PDB entry 4QXR | X-ray diffraction, 2.37 A resolution | chains A and B

== Chain A (and B) ==
Protein: Stimulator of interferon genes protein
Source organism: Homo sapiens
Notes: fragment: c-terminal domain; chain B of this document is another copy of the same molecule, construct and numbering; everything in this record applies to it too
UniProtKB: Q86WV6 (STING_HUMAN); residues 155-341 here = UniProt positions 155-341
Sequence (188 residues; each row starts with the number of its first residue):
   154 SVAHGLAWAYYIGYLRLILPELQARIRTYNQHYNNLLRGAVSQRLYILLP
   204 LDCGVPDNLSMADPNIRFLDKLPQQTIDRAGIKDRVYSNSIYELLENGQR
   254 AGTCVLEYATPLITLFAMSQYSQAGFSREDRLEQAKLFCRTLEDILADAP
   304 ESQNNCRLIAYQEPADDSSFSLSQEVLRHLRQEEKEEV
Unresolved in the structure: 336-341
Differences from the reference sequence: expression tag (154); engineered mutation Ala162 (Ser in Q86WV6), Ile230 (Gly in Q86WV6), Arg232 (His in Q86WV6), Ile266 (Gln in Q86WV6)
Ligand contacts:
  - DMXAA (1YE; (5,6-dimethyl-9-oxo-9H-xanthen-4-yl)acetic acid), molecule 1: Ala162, Tyr163, Gly166, Tyr167, Tyr240, Thr263, Pro264, Ile266, Thr267
  - DMXAA (1YE), molecule 2: Ala162, Ile165, Gly166, Leu170, Ala233, Ile235, Arg238
Curated features (UniProtKB/Swiss-Prot):
  - region: Glu340, Val341 (C-terminal tail (CTT))
  - binding site (2',3'-cGAMP): Tyr167, Arg238, Thr263
  - binding site (2',3'-cUAMP): Tyr167, Arg238, Thr263
  - binding site (3',3'-c-di-GMP): Tyr167, Arg238 to Ser241, Thr263
  - modified residue: Thr229 (Phosphothreonine), Ser241 (Phosphoserine)
  - cross-link (Glycyl lysine isopeptide (Lys-Gly)): Lys236 (interchain with G-Cter in ubiquitin), Lys338 (interchain with G-Cter in SUMO)
  - natural variant: Val155 (V155M: In SAVI), Arg232 (H232R: Activated by both 2'-3' linked cGAMP and 3'-3' linked cGAMP; this construct carries the variant), Arg284 (R284S: Found in a 9-month-old patient who died following a fever and severe neck abscess without indication of any severe bacterial infection)
  - mutagenesis: Gly158 (G158A: Constitutively active mutant that promotes the production of type I interferon in absence of cGAMP ligand; G158E: Abolished homodimerization and activation ...), Gly166 (G166S: Slight decrease in c-di-GMP-binding), Arg178 to Arg180 (Abolishes the endoplasmic reticulum location), Lys236 (K236R: Loss of deubiquitination by USP44), Arg238 to Tyr240 (Strong decrease in cGAMP-binding without affecting interaction with TBK1. Abolished ability to induce autophagy), Arg238 (R238A: Abolished cGAMP-binding. Abolished ability to induce autophagy), Tyr240 (Y240A: Abolished cGAMP-binding; Y240S: Strong decrease in c-di-GMP-binding), Asn242 (N242A: Strong decrease in c-di-GMP and cGAMP-binding), Glu260 (E260A: Strong decrease in c-di-GMP and cGAMP-binding), Thr263 (T263A: Strong decrease in c-di-GMP-binding), Pro264 (P264A: Strong decrease in c-di-GMP-binding), Thr267 (T267A: Strong decrease in c-di-GMP-binding), 6 further mutagenesis entries in UniProt
Reported in the primary citation:
  - mutagenesis - S162A/Q266I, G230I: increased signaling in response to DMXAA
  - mutagenesis - G166S, I235L: unchanged signaling in response to DMXAA

== Interface between chain A and chain B ==
Pairs across the interface - 62 pairs, chain A then chain B:
  Ser154(A) - Ser154(B)
  Ser154(A) - Val155(B)
  Val155(A) - Ser154(B)
  Val155(A) - His157(B)
  His157(A) - Met271(B)
  His157(A) - Ala277(B)  hydrogen bond (side chain-backbone)
  Gly158(A) - Val155(B)
  Gly158(A) - Leu159(B)
  Gly158(A) - Met271(B)
  Leu159(A) - Gly158(B)
  Leu159(A) - Ala162(B)  hydrophobic
  Trp161(A) - Met271(B)  hydrophobic
  Trp161(A) - Tyr274(B)  hydrophobic
  Trp161(A) - Gln276(B)
  Trp161(A) - Ala277(B)  hydrophobic
  Ala162(A) - Thr267(B)
  Ile165(A) - Ile266(B)  hydrophobic
  Ile165(A) - Thr267(B)
  Ile165(A) - Ala270(B)  hydrophobic
  Tyr167(A) - Arg238(B)
  Arg169(A) - Tyr274(B)
  Pro209(A) - Ala233(B)
  Asp210(A) - Ala233(B)
  Lys224(A) - Lys236(B)
  Lys224(A) - Asp237(B)
  Ala233(A) - Pro209(B)
  Ala233(A) - Asp210(B)
  Ala233(A) - Ile266(B)
  Gly234(A) - Thr263(B)
  Lys236(A) - Asn211(B)  hydrogen bond
  Lys236(A) - Leu212(B)
  Lys236(A) - Ser241(B)
  Lys236(A) - Tyr245(B)
  Asp237(A) - Lys224(B)  salt bridge
  Asp237(A) - Ser241(B)  hydrogen bond (backbone-side chain)
  Arg238(A) - Val239(B)
  Arg238(A) - Tyr240(B)
  Val239(A) - Arg238(B)
  Val239(A) - Val239(B)  hydrogen bond (backbone-backbone)
  Tyr240(A) - Arg238(B)
  Ser241(A) - Lys236(B)  hydrogen bond (side chain-backbone)
  Ser241(A) - Asp237(B)  hydrogen bond (side chain-backbone)
  Ser243(A) - Lys236(B)
  Tyr245(A) - Lys236(B)  hydrogen bond
  Thr263(A) - Gly234(B)
  Ile266(A) - Ile165(B)  hydrophobic
  Ile266(A) - Ala233(B)
  Ile266(A) - Gly234(B)
  Thr267(A) - Ala162(B)
  Thr267(A) - Ile165(B)
  Ala270(A) - Ile165(B)  hydrophobic
  Met271(A) - His157(B)
  Met271(A) - Trp161(B)  hydrophobic
  Tyr274(A) - Trp161(B)  hydrophobic
  Tyr274(A) - Arg169(B)
  Gln276(A) - Trp161(B)
  Gln276(A) - Asp297(B)
  Gln276(A) - Ile298(B)
  Gln276(A) - Asp301(B)
  Ala277(A) - His157(B)  hydrogen bond (backbone-side chain)
  Ala277(A) - Trp161(B)
  Asp297(A) - Gln276(B)  hydrogen bond (backbone-side chain)
Interface residues without a listed pair, chain A (36 interface residues in all): Val208, Phe221, Arg232, Ile298
Interface residues without a listed pair, chain B (39 interface residues in all): Tyr167, Val208, Ser213, Arg232, Ser243

== In short ==
36 residues of chain A and 39 residues of chain B are in contact, with 9 hydrogen bonds and 1 salt bridge.
Polar contacts include Asp237(A)-Lys224(B), His157(A)-Ala277(B) and Lys236(A)-Asn211(B). From the paper:
S162A/Q266I and G230I of chain A increase signaling in response to DMXAA; G166S and I235L of chain A leave
signaling in response to DMXAA unchanged.
Chain A and chain B are both Stimulator of interferon genes protein (Homo sapiens); the structure, Crystal
structure of hSTING(S162A/G230I/Q266I) in complex with DMXAA, was determined by X-ray diffraction (same
publication as 4QXO, 4QXP and 4QXQ).
